7TCO - chains A and B of the 12 polymer chains in the assembly; structure by electron microscopy, 4.19 A resolution (low resolution: residue-level contacts below are approximate; hydrogen-bond / salt-bridge calls are withheld).

== Chain A ==
Protein: Envelope glycoprotein gp120
From: Human immunodeficiency virus 1
Reference sequence: M4M0W3 (M4M0W3_9HIV1); the construct lacks a stretch of the UniProt sequence and is renumbered around it, so the offset changes along the chain: 35-145 = UniProt 31-141; 155-309 = UniProt 142-296; 312-321 = UniProt 297-306; 322-359 = UniProt 308-345; 1 more segments
Sequence (461 residues; each row starts with the number of its first residue; note: 12 numbers in that range are skipped by the numbering (no residue carries them; nothing is unmodelled there)):
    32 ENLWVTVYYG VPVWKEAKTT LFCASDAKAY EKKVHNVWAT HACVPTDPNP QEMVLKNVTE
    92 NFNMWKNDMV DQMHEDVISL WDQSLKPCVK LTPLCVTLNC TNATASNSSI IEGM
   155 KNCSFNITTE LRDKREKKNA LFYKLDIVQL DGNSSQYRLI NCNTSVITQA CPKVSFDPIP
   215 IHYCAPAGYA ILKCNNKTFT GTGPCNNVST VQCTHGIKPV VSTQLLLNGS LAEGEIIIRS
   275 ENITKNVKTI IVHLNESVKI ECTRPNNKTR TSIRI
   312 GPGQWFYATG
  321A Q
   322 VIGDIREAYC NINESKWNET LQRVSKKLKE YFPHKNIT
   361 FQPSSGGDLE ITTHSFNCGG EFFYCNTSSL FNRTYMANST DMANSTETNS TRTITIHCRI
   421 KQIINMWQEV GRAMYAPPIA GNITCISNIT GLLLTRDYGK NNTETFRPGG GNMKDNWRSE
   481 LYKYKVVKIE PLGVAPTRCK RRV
Not modelled in the structure: 63-70, 155-156, 312, 399-408
Differences from the reference sequence: expression tag (32-34); conflict Lys-64 (Glu60 in M4M0W3), Trp-316 (Ala301 in M4M0W3), Tyr-458 (Gly443 in M4M0W3), Lys-488 (Glu473 in M4M0W3), Ile-489 (Val474 in M4M0W3), Glu-490 (Lys475 in M4M0W3), Arg-498 (Asn483 in M4M0W3), Cys-499 (Ala484 in M4M0W3), Lys-500 (Arg485 in M4M0W3)
Cystine bridges: Cys-126/Cys-196, Cys-131/Cys-157, Cys-228/Cys-239, Cys-378/Cys-445
Covalent attachments: glycan linked to Asn-197; N-acetylglucosamine (NAG) linked to Asn-230, Asn-262, Asn-339, Asn-392
Residues lining bound ligands:
  - N-acetylglucosamine (NAG; 2-acetamido-2-deoxy-beta-D-glucopyranose), molecule 1: Val-85, Asn-229, Asn-241
  - N-acetylglucosamine (NAG), molecule 2: Thr-128, Asn-130, Ser-158, Phe-159, Asn-160

== Chain B ==
Protein: Glycoprotein 41
From: Human immunodeficiency virus 1
Reference sequence: Q2N0S5 (Q2N0S5_9HIV1); residues 511-664 here correspond to UniProt positions 508-661 (UniProt number = residue number - 3)
Sequence (160 residues; numbered 505 to 664; the number before each row is that of its first residue):
   505 GRRRRRRAVG IGAVFLGFLG AAGSTMGAAS MTLTVQARNL LSGIVQQQSN LLRAPEAQQH
   565 LLKLTVWGIK QLQARVLAVE RYLRDQQLLG IWGCSGKLIC CTNVPWNSSW SNRNLSEIWD
   625 NMTWLQWDKE ISNYTQIIYG LLEESQNQQE KNEQDLLALD
Not modelled in the structure: 505-517, 547-571
Differences from the reference sequence: expression tag (505-510); conflict Pro-559 (Ile556 in Q2N0S5), Cys-605 (Thr602 in Q2N0S5)
Cystine bridges: Cys-598/Cys-604

== How chain A and chain B interact ==
Residue-residue contacts (68):
  Leu-34(A) / Pro-609(B)
  Leu-34(A) / Trp-610(B)
  Trp-35(A) / Asn-607(B)
  Trp-35(A) / Val-608(B)
  Trp-35(A) / Pro-609(B)
  Trp-35(A) / Trp-610(B)
  Val-36(A) / Thr-606(B)
  Val-36(A) / Val-608(B)
  Val-36(A) / Pro-609(B)
  Val-36(A) / Trp-610(B)
  Val-36(A) / Ile-642(B)
  Thr-37(A) / Cys-604(B)
  Val-38(A) / Trp-596(B)
  Val-38(A) / Cys-598(B)
  Val-38(A) / Cys-604(B)
  Tyr-39(A) / Leu-602(B)
  Tyr-39(A) / Trp-623(B)
  Tyr-40(A) / Leu-537(B)
  Tyr-40(A) / Tyr-586(B)
  Tyr-40(A) / Asp-589(B)
  Tyr-40(A) / Leu-602(B)
  Gly-41(A) / Leu-537(B)
  Gly-41(A) / Gln-540(B)
  Val-42(A) / Gln-540(B)
  Val-42(A) / Trp-628(B)
  Pro-43(A) / Leu-523(B)
  Pro-43(A) / Gln-540(B)
  Pro-43(A) / Trp-628(B)
  Val-44(A) / Leu-629(B)
  Val-44(A) / Asp-632(B)
  Trp-45(A) / Leu-629(B)
  Phe-53(A) / Gln-575(B)
  Thr-71(A) / Gly-572(B)
  Thr-71(A) / Ile-573(B)
  Met-84(A) / Phe-519(B)
  Met-84(A) / Gly-521(B)
  Met-84(A) / Phe-522(B)
  Leu-86(A) / Leu-523(B)
  Lys-87(A) / Ala-526(B)
  Lys-87(A) / Gly-527(B)
  Asn-88(A) / Gly-527(B)
  Val-89(A) / Ala-526(B)
  Ala-221(A) / Ala-582(B)
  Tyr-223(A) / Arg-585(B)
  Gln-246(A) / Phe-519(B)
  Lys-488(A) / Arg-585(B)
  Ile-489(A) / Phe-522(B)
  Leu-492(A) / Asp-589(B)
  Leu-492(A) / Leu-592(B)
  Leu-492(A) / Trp-596(B)
  Val-494(A) / Trp-631(B)
  Ala-495(A) / Trp-610(B)
  Pro-496(A) / Trp-610(B)
  Pro-496(A) / Trp-623(B)
  Pro-496(A) / Trp-631(B)
  Thr-497(A) / Cys-605(B)
  Cys-499(A) / Cys-605(B)
  Lys-500(A) / Cys-605(B)
  Lys-500(A) / Thr-606(B)
  Arg-501(A) / Trp-596(B)
  Arg-501(A) / Gly-597(B)
  Arg-501(A) / Cys-598(B)
  Arg-501(A) / Cys-605(B)
  Arg-501(A) / Thr-606(B)
  Arg-501(A) / Asn-607(B)
  Arg-501(A) / Gln-650(B)
  Arg-502(A) / Gln-653(B)
  Val-503(A) / Gln-653(B)
Also at the interface, not in a pair above, chain A (39 interface residues in all): Thr-51, Gln-114, Ala-224, Thr-244, Pro-491
Also at the interface, not in a pair above, chain B (48 interface residues in all): Leu-520, Gly-524, Ala-533, Ala-541, Leu-545, Ala-578, Leu-593, Ile-603, Trp-614, Leu-619, Ile-635, Tyr-643, Leu-646

== Summary ==
The interface between chain A and chain B involves 39 residues on one side and 48 on the other. Chain A binds
N-acetylglucosamine. N-acetylglucosamine is covalently linked to Asn-230(A), Asn-262(A), Asn-339(A) and
Asn-392(A).
Chain A is Envelope glycoprotein gp120 and chain B is Glycoprotein 41, both from Human immunodeficiency virus
1; the structure, Cryo-EM structure of CH235.12 in complex with HIV-1 Env trimer CH505TF.N279K.G458Y.SOSIP.664
with high-mannose glycans, was determined by electron microscopy.
